Entry 5HJC (X-ray diffraction, 2.60 A resolution); this record covers chains A and B.

Chain A:
Protein: Bromodomain-containing protein 3
From: Homo sapiens
Notes: fragment: second bromodomain
UniProt: Q15059 (BRD3_HUMAN); residue numbers follow UniProt; this construct covers 307-416
Amino-acid sequence (110 residues; each row starts with the number of its first residue):
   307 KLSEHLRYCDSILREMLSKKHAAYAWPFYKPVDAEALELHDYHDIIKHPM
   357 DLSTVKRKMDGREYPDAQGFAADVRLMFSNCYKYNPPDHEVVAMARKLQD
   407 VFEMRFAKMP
UniProt features mapped onto this chain:
  - cross-link: Lys-414 (Glycyl lysine isopeptide (Lys-Gly) (interchain with G-Cter in SUMO2))
Reported in the primary citation:
  - specificity-determining residues: Phe-334 (proposed by the authors, not directly observed)

Chain B:
Protein: peptide of Histone H3.1
UniProt: P68431 (H31_HUMAN); residues 15-23 here correspond to UniProt positions 16-24 (UniProt number = residue number + 1)
Amino-acid sequence (9 residues; each row starts with the number of its first residue):
    15 APRKQLATK
Modified / non-standard residues: Lys-18 (N(6)-acetyllysine; ALY)
UniProt features mapped onto this chain:
  - modified residue: Arg-17 (Asymmetric dimethylarginine), Lys-18 (N6-(2-hydroxyisobutyryl)lysine), Lys-23 (N6-(2-hydroxyisobutyryl)lysine)
  - lipidation: Lys-18 (N6-decanoyllysine)
Reported in the primary citation:
  - post-translational modification sites: Lys-18

Chain A / chain B interface:
Pairs across the interface - 17 pairs, chain A then chain B:
  Trp-332(A) / Leu-20(B)
  Pro-333(A) / Lys-18(B)
  Phe-334(A) / Lys-18(B)
  Val-338(A) / Lys-18(B)
  Leu-343(A) / Gln-19(B)
  Leu-345(A) / Lys-18(B)
  Asp-347(A) / Pro-16(B)
  Cys-387(A) / Lys-18(B)
  Tyr-390(A) / Pro-16(B)
  Asn-391(A) / Lys-18(B)
  Pro-392(A) / Arg-17(B)
  Asp-394(A) / Arg-17(B)  salt bridge
  His-395(A) / Arg-17(B)
  His-395(A) / Lys-18(B)  hydrogen bond (side chain-backbone)
  Val-397(A) / Lys-18(B)
  Val-397(A) / Leu-20(B)  hydrophobic
  Met-400(A) / Leu-20(B)  hydrophobic
Interface residues without a listed pair, chain A (18 interface residues in all): Glu-344, His-346, Glu-396
Interface features reported in the paper:
  - residue pairs: Trp-332(A)/Leu-20(B) (hydrophobic contact), Pro-333(A)/Lys-18(B) (water-mediated contact), Tyr-348(A)/Lys-18(B) (water-mediated contact), Asn-391(A)/Lys-18(B) (hydrogen bond), Asp-394(A)/Arg-17(B) (hydrogen bond), His-395(A)/Leu-20(B) (hydrophobic contact), Val-397(A)/Leu-20(B) (hydrophobic contact), Met-400(A)/Leu-20(B) (hydrophobic contact)

In short:
Chain A and chain B form an interface of 18 and 5 residues respectively, with 1 hydrogen bond and 1 salt
bridge. Polar pairs include Asp-394(A)/Arg-17(B) and His-395(A)/Lys-18(B). The paper describes hydrophobic
contacts between Trp-332(A) and Leu-20(B), His-395(A) and Leu-20(B) and Val-397(A) and Leu-20(B) among others;
water-mediated contacts between Pro-333(A) and Lys-18(B) and Tyr-348(A) and Lys-18(B); hydrogen bonds between
Asn-391(A) and Lys-18(B) and Asp-394(A) and Arg-17(B). The paper reports the specificity determinant
Phe-334(A); a modification site at Lys-18(B).
Chain A is Bromodomain-containing protein 3 (Homo sapiens) and chain B is peptide of Histone H3.1; the
structure, BRD3 second bromodomain in complex with histone H3 acetylation at K18, was determined by X-ray
diffraction together with 5HJB and 5HJD from the same study.
